7CYQ - chains B and C of the 9 polymer chains in the assembly; structure by electron microscopy, 2.83 A resolution.

[Chain B]
Name: Non-structural protein 8
From: Severe acute respiratory syndrome coronavirus 2
Reference sequence: P0DTD1 (R1AB_SARS2); residues 1-198 here correspond to UniProt positions 3943-4140 (UniProt number = residue number + 3942)
Chain sequence (198 residues; numbered 1 to 198; the number before each row is that of its first residue):
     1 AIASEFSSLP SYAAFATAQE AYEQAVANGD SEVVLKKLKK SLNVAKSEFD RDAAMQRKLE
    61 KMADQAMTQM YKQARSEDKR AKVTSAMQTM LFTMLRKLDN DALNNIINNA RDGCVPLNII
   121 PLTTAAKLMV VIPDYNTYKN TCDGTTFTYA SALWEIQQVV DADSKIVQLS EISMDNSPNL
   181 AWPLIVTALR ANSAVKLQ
Disordered / not traced: 1-5, 193-198

[Chain C]
Name: Non-structural protein 7
From: Severe acute respiratory syndrome coronavirus 2
Reference sequence: P0DTD1 (R1AB_SARS2); residues 1-83 here correspond to UniProt positions 3860-3942 (UniProt number = residue number + 3859)
Chain sequence (83 residues; numbered 1 to 83; the number before each row is that of its first residue):
     1 SKMSDVKCTS VVLLSVLQQL RVESSSKLWA QCVQLHNDIL LAKDTTEAFE KMVSLLSVLL
    61 SMQGAVDINK LCEEMLDNRA TLQ
Disordered / not traced: 1, 74-83

[Chain B / chain C interface]
Contacting residue pairs (6; chain B residue first):
  Ala162(B) with Ser26(C)
  Asp163(B) with Ser26(C), hydrogen bond (side chain-backbone)
  Pro178(B) with Lys27(C), hydrogen bond (backbone-side chain)
  Asn179(B) with Lys27(C)
  Leu180(B) with Lys27(C)
  Ala181(B) with Ser26(C)
Also at the interface, not in a pair above, chain C (4 interface residues in all): Ser24, Ser25

[Summary]
The interface between chain B and chain C involves 6 residues on one side and 4 on the other, with 2 hydrogen
bonds. Polar contacts include Asp163(B)-Ser26(C) and Pro178(B)-Lys27(C).
Chain B is Non-structural protein 8 and chain C is Non-structural protein 7, both from Severe acute
respiratory syndrome coronavirus 2; the structure, Cryo-EM structure of an extended SARS-CoV-2 replication and
transcription complex reveals an intermediate state in cap ..., was determined by electron microscopy.
